3AFA - chains C and I of the 10 polymer chains in the assembly; structure by X-ray diffraction, 2.50 A resolution.

== Chain C ==
Protein: Histone H2A type 1-B/E
From: Homo sapiens
UniProtKB: P04908 (H2A1B_HUMAN); residues 0-129 here correspond to UniProt positions 1-130 (UniProt number = residue number + 1)
Amino-acid sequence (133 residues; row label = number of the first residue in the row; numbers below 1 keep their minus sign (Gly-3 is residue -3)):
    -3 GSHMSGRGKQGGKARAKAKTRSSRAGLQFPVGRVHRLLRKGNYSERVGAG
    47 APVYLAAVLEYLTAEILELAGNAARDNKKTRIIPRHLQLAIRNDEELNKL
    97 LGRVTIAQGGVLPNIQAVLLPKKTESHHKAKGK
Not modelled in the structure: -3 to 10, 119-129
Sequence notes: expression tag (-3 to -1)
Curated features (UniProtKB/Swiss-Prot):
  - modified residue: Ser1 (N-acetylserine), Arg3 (Citrulline), Lys5 (N6-(2-hydroxyisobutyryl)lysine), Lys9 (N6-(2-hydroxyisobutyryl)lysine), Lys13 (N6-(beta-hydroxybutyryl)lysine), Lys36 (N6-(2-hydroxyisobutyryl)lysine), Lys74 (N6-(2-hydroxyisobutyryl)lysine), Lys75 (N6-(2-hydroxyisobutyryl)lysine), Lys95 (N6-(2-hydroxyisobutyryl)lysine), Gln104 (N5-methylglutamine), Lys118 (N6-(2-hydroxyisobutyryl)lysine), Lys119 (N6-crotonyllysine), Thr120 (Phosphothreonine), Lys125 (N6-crotonyllysine)
  - cross-link (Glycyl lysine isopeptide (Lys-Gly)): Lys13 (interchain with G-Cter in ubiquitin), Lys15 (interchain with G-Cter in ubiquitin), Lys119 (interchain with G-Cter in ubiquitin)

== Chain I ==
Molecule: 146-nt DNA strand
Sequence (146 nucleotides; each row starts with the number of its first residue):
     1 ATCAATATCCACCTGCAGATTCTACCAAAAGTGTATTTGGAAACTGCTCC
    51 ATCAAAAGGCATGTTCAGCTGAATTCAGCTGAACATGCCTTTTGATGGAG
   101 CAGTTTCCAAATACACTTTTGGTAGAATCTGCAGGTGGATATTGAT
Ion coordination: Mn2+ near DG121 (its only coordinating residue here)

== Chain C / chain I interface ==
Pairs across the interface (16; chain C residue first):
  Arg11(C) - DA30(I)  base contact
  Arg11(C) - DG31(I)  hydrogen bond to the sugar
  Arg11(C) - DT32(I)  phosphate contact
  Ala12(C) - DT32(I)  hydrogen bond to the phosphate
  Ala14(C) - DA30(I)  phosphate contact
  Ala14(C) - DG31(I)  phosphate contact
  Lys15(C) - DA30(I)  phosphate contact
  Lys15(C) - DG31(I)  hydrogen bond to the phosphate
  Thr16(C) - DA30(I)  phosphate contact
  Arg17(C) - DA30(I)  salt bridge to the phosphate
  Arg20(C) - DG31(I)  salt bridge to the phosphate
  Gly28(C) - DA29(I)  sugar contact
  Gly28(C) - DA30(I)  phosphate contact
  Arg32(C) - DA29(I)  salt bridge to the phosphate
  Arg42(C) - DT38(I)  sugar contact
  Lys74(C) - DA11(I)  salt bridge to the phosphate
Other interface residues (no listed pair), chain C (14 interface residues in all): Lys13, Arg29, Arg77
Other interface residues (no listed pair), chain I (8 interface residues in all): DC10, DA19

== Summary ==
14 residues of chain C face 8 of chain I across their interface, with 3 hydrogen bonds and 4 salt bridges.
Among the polar pairs are Arg11(C)-DG31(I), Ala12(C)-DT32(I) and Lys15(C)-DG31(I).
Chain C is Histone H2A type 1-B/E (Homo sapiens) and chain I is a 146-nt DNA strand; the structure, The human
nucleosome structure, was determined by X-ray diffraction, deposited together with 3A6N.
